PDB entry 7TKL | electron microscopy, 6.40 A resolution (low resolution: residue-level contacts below are approximate; hydrogen-bond / salt-bridge calls are withheld) | chains V and W of the 27 polymer chains in the assembly

[Chain V]
Protein: ATP synthase subunit d
Source organism: Saccharomyces cerevisiae
UniProt: P30902 (ATP7_YEAST); residues 1-173 here correspond to UniProt positions 2-174 (UniProt number = residue number + 1)
Chain sequence (173 residues; numbered 1 to 173; the number before each row is that of its first residue):
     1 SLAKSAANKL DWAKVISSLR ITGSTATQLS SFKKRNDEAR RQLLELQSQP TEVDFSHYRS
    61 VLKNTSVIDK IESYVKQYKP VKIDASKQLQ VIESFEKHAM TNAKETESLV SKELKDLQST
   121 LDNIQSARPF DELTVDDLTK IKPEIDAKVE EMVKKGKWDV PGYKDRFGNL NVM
Disordered / not traced: 1-2
UniProt features mapped onto this chain:
  - modified residue: Ser1 (N-acetylserine)

[Chain W]
Protein: ATP synthase subunit f
Source organism: Saccharomyces cerevisiae
UniProt: Q06405 (ATPK_YEAST); residues 1-95 here correspond to UniProt positions 7-101 (UniProt number = residue number + 6)
Chain sequence (95 residues; row label = number of the first residue in the row):
     1 VSTLIPPKVV SSKNIGSAPN AKRIANVVHF YKSLPQGPAP AIKANTRLAR YKAKYFDGDN
    61 ASGKPLWHFA LGIIAFGYSM EYYFHLRHHK GAEEH
Disordered / not traced: 86-95

[Chain V / chain W interface]
Pairs across the interface (10):
  Ser30(V) - Val1(W)
  Lys34(V) - Val1(W)
  Asn102(V) - Lys8(W)
  Ile124(V) - Phe30(W)
  Ala127(V) - Ser33(W)
  Arg128(V) - Leu34(W)
  Arg128(V) - Pro35(W)
  Pro129(V) - Leu34(W)
  Pro129(V) - Gly37(W)
  Glu132(V) - Gly37(W)
Interface residues without a listed pair, chain V (16 interface residues in all): Thr27, Asn123, Ser126, Phe130, Asp131, Leu133, Thr134, Ile141
Interface residues without a listed pair, chain W (13 interface residues in all): Leu4, Val28, Tyr31, Gln36, Pro38, Ala39

[Summary]
The interface between chain V and chain W involves 16 residues on one side and 13 on the other.
Chain V is ATP synthase subunit d and chain W is ATP synthase subunit f, both from Saccharomyces cerevisiae;
the structure, Yeast ATP synthase State 3binding(a) with 10 mM ATP backbone model, was determined by electron
microscopy (same publication as 7TJS, 7TJT, 7TJU, 7TJV, 7TJW, 7TJX and 30 further entries).
